Entry 7QGX (X-ray diffraction, 1.19 A resolution); this record covers chain A.

== Chain A ==
Protein: Carbonic anhydrase 2
From: Homo sapiens
Notes: EC 4.2.1.1
UniProtKB: P00918 (CAH2_HUMAN); numbering as in UniProt (aligned over 1-260)
Chain sequence (260 residues; numbered 1 to 260; the number before each row is that of its first residue):
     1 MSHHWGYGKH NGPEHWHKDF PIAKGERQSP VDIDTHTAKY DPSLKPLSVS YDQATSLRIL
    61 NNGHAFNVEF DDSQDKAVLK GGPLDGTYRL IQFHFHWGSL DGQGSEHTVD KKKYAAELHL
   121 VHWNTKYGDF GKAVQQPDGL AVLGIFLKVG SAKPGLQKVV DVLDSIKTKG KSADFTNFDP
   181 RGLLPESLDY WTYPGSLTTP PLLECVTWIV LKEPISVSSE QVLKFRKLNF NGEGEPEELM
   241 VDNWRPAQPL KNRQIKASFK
Unresolved in the structure: 1-2
Metal / ion sites: Zn2+: His94, His96, His119 (together with D85)
Ligand contacts:
  - D85 (3-[[5-chloranyl-4-(4-chlorophenyl)-1,3-thiazol-2-yl]-(4-sulfamoylphenyl)amino]propanoic acid): Asn62, Asn67, Gln92, His94, His96, Glu106, His119, Val121, Phe130, Gly131, Val134, Val142, Ser196, Leu197, Thr198, Thr199, Pro201, Leu203, Trp208
  - malonate ion (MLI): Val160, Leu163, Asp164, Lys167, Lys224, Phe225, Lys227, Leu228
Curated features (UniProtKB/Swiss-Prot):
  - active site: His64 (Proton donor/acceptor)
  - binding site (Zn(2+)): His94, His96, His119
  - binding site (substrate): Thr198, Thr199
  - site: Tyr7 (Fine-tunes the proton-transfer properties of H-64), Asn62 (Fine-tunes the proton-transfer properties of H-64), Asn67 (Fine-tunes the proton-transfer properties of H-64), Gln92 (Involved in the binding of some activators, including histamine and L-histidine)
  - modified residue: Ser2 (N-acetylserine), Ser165 (Phosphoserine), Ser172 (Phosphoserine)
  - natural variant: Lys18 (K18E: In Jogjakarta), Gln92 (Q92P: In OPTB3), His94 (H94Y: In OPTB3 loss of activity), His107 (H107Y: In OPTB3), Gly144 (G144R: In OPTB3), Pro236 (P236H: In Melbourne)
  - mutagenesis: Trp5 (W5A: Impaired activity, not rescued by 4-methylimidazole (4-MI); when associated with W-64), Tyr7 (Y7F: Enhanced activity; Y7H: Reduced proton transfer rate), Asn62 (N62A: Reduced activity; N62D: Strongly reduced activity; N62H: Reduced proton transfer; when associated with A-64; N62L: Reduced activity; N62T: Reduced activity; N62V: Reduced activity), His64 (H64A: Reduced CO(2) hydrase activity, rescued by 4-methylimidazole (4-MI). Reduced proton transfer; when associated with H-62. Enhanced proton transfer; when associated with H-67 ...), Ala65 (A65F: Reduced activity; A65S: 2-fold decrease in enzyme efficiency, as determined by kcat/KM ratio, and efficiently inhibited by chlorzolamide; when associated with Q-67), Asn67 (N67H: Enhanced proton transfer; when associated with A-64; N67L: Reduced activity ...), His94 (H94C/D/E/N/Q: Strongly reduced CO(2) hydrase and p-nitrophenyl acetate esterase activities, impaired stability of zinc binding), Glu106 (E106A/Q: Strongly reduced CO(2) hydrase activity; E106D: Normal CO(2) hydrase activity), Glu117 (E117Q: Strongly reduced activity and sulfonamide affinity), His119 (H119D/N/Q: Reduced activity; H119E: Strongly reduced activity), Val121 (V121A/G/I/L/S: Reduced CO(2) hydrase and p-nitrophenyl acetate esterase activities; V121K/R: Strongly reduced CO(2) hydrase and p-nitrophenyl acetate esterase activities), Val142 (V142F/Y: Strongly impaired activity; V142G: Weakly impaired activity; V142H: Impaired activity), 4 further mutagenesis entries in UniProt
From the paper describing this entry:
  - binding site for D85: Asn62, Asn67

== Overview ==
Ligands of chain A: compound D85 and malonate ion. His94, His96 and His119 coordinate Zn2+. Curated annotation
(UniProt) lists active-site residue His64, 3 Zn2+-binding residues, substrate-binding residues Thr198 and
Thr199 and 16 mutagenesis sites. The paper reports a binding site for D85 at Asn62 and Asn67.
Chain A is Carbonic anhydrase 2 (Homo sapiens); the structure, Human carbonic anhydrase II in complex with
3-((5-chloro-4-(4-chlorophenyl)thiazol-2-yl)(4-sulfamoylphenyl)amino)propanoic acid, was determined by X-ray
diffraction together with 7QGY and 7QGZ from the same study.
